Entry 7RD5 (X-ray diffraction, 3.60 A resolution); this record covers chains B and F of the 3 polymer chains in the assembly.

Chain B:
Molecule: 1C12 Fab Heavy Chain
Organism: Mus musculus
Notes: engineered mutation(s): 221-226 is an expression tag; antibody fragment or engineered binder
Chain sequence (226 residues; numbered 1 to 226; the number before each row is that of its first residue):
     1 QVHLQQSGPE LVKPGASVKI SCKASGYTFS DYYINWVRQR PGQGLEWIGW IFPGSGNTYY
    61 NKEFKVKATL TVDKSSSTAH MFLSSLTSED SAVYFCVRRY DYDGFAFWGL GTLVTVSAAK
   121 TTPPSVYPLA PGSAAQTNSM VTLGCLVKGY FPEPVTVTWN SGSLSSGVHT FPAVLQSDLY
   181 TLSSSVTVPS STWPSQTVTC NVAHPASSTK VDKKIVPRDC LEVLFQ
Disulfides: C22-C96, C145-C200

Chain F:
Molecule: Tetraspanin-15
Organism: Homo sapiens
Reference sequence: O95858 (TSN15_HUMAN); residue numbers follow UniProt; this construct covers 115-230
Chain sequence (122 residues; numbered 115 to 236; the number before each row is that of its first residue):
   115 TFRQQTIDFL NDNIRRGIEN YYDDLDFKNI MDFVQKKFKC CGGEDYRDWS KNQYHDCSAP
   175 GPLACGVPYT CCIRDTTEVV NTMCGYKTID KERFSVQDVI YVRGCTNAVI IWFMDNLEVL
   235 FQ
Sequence notes: engineered mutation Q118 (Asn in O95858), D189 (Asn in O95858); expression tag (231-236)
UniProt features mapped onto this chain:
  - glycosylation: N230 (N-linked (GlcNAc...) asparagine)
  - mutagenesis: N166 to H169 (Alsmost abolishes interaction with ADAM10. Decreases maturation of ADAM10 and CDH2/N-cadherin cleavage), V193 to T196 (No effect on interaction with ADAM10. Decreases maturation of ADAM10. No effect on CDH2/N-cadherin cleavage), D204 to E206 (No effect on interaction with ADAM10. No effect on maturation of ADAM10. No effect on CDH2/N-cadherin cleavage)
Disulfides: C154-C219, C155-C185, C171-C179, C186-C198
Reported in the primary citation:
  - mutagenesis - V193A/N195A/T196A, D204A/K205A/E206A: unchanged catalytic activity

How chain B and chain F interact:
Pairs across the interface - 19 pairs, chain B then chain F:
  D31(B) - R161(F)
  Y32(B) - E206(F)
  Y32(B) - F208(F)
  Y33(B) - R161(F)
  Y33(B) - I203(F)  hydrogen bond (side chain-backbone)
  Y33(B) - D204(F)
  Y33(B) - E206(F)  hydrogen bond (backbone-side chain)
  W50(B) - C171(F)  hydrophobic
  F52(B) - R161(F)
  N57(B) - S164(F)
  R99(B) - D204(F)
  R99(B) - K205(F)
  R99(B) - E206(F)
  Y100(B) - E206(F)
  D101(B) - F208(F)
  D101(B) - S209(F)  hydrogen bond (backbone-backbone)
  Y102(B) - F208(F)
  Y102(B) - S209(F)
  D103(B) - S209(F)
Also at the interface, not in a pair above, chain B (12 interface residues in all): Y59
Also at the interface, not in a pair above, chain F (10 interface residues in all): S172

Overview:
12 residues of chain B and 10 residues of chain F are in contact, with 3 hydrogen bonds. Polar pairs include
Y33(B)-I203(F), Y33(B)-E206(F) and D101(B)-S209(F). UniProt lists 11 mutagenesis sites on chain F. From the
paper: V193A/N195A/T196A and D204A/K205A/E206A of chain F leave catalytic activity unchanged.
Here chain B is 1C12 Fab Heavy Chain (Mus musculus) and chain F is Tetraspanin-15 (Homo sapiens). Entry 7RD5
(Crystal structure of Tspan15 large extracellular loop (Tspan15 LEL) in complex with 1C12 Fab) was determined
by X-ray diffraction (same publication as 7RDB).
